Entry 9N0Z (electron microscopy, 3.50 A resolution); this record covers chains B and C of the 4 polymer chains in the assembly.

# Chain B
Protein: Serine/threonine-protein phosphatase 2A 55 kDa regulatory subunit B alpha isoform
Organism: Homo sapiens
UniProtKB: P63151 (2ABA_HUMAN); numbering as in UniProt (aligned over 2-447)
Amino-acid sequence (451 residues; each row starts with the number of its first residue; numbers below 1 keep their minus sign (Gly-3 is residue -3)):
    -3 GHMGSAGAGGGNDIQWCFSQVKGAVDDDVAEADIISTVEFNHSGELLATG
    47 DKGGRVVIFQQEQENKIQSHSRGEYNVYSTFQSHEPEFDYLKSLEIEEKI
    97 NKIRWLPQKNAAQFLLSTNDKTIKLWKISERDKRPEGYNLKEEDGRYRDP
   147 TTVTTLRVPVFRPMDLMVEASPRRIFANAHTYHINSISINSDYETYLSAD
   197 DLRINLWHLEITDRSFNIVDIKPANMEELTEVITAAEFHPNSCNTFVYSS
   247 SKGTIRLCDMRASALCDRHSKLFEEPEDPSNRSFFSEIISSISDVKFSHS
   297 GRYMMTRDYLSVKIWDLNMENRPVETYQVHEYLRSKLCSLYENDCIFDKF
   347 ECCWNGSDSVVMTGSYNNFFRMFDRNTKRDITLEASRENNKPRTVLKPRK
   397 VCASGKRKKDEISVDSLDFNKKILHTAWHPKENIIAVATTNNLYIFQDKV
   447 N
Not modelled in the structure: -3 to 8, 60-67
Construct notes: expression tag (-3 to 1)
Swiss-Prot annotation at these positions:
  - modified residue: Ala2 (N-acetylalanine)

# Chain C
Protein: Serine/threonine-protein phosphatase 2A catalytic subunit alpha isoform
Organism: Homo sapiens
Notes: EC 3.1.3.16
UniProtKB: P67775 (PP2AA_HUMAN); residues 1-309 here = UniProt positions 1-309
Amino-acid sequence (311 residues; numbered -1 to 309; the number before each row is that of its first residue; numbers below 1 keep their minus sign (Gly-1 is residue -1)):
    -1 GHMDEKVFTKELDQWIEQLNECKQLSESQVKSLCEKAKEILTKESNVQEV
    49 RCPVTVCGDVHGQFHDLMELFRIGGKSPDTNYLFMGDYVDRGYYSVETVT
    99 LLVALKVRYRERITILRGNHESRQITQVYGFYDECLRKYGNANVWKYFTD
   149 LFDYLPLTALVDGQIFCLHGGLSPSIDTLDHIRALDRLQEVPHEGPMCDL
   199 LWSDPDDRGGWGISPRGAGYTFGQDISETFNHANGLTLVSRAHQLVMEGY
   249 NWCHDRNVVTIFSAPNYCYRCGNQAAIMELDDTLKYSFLQFDPAPRRGEP
   299 HVTRRTPDYFL
Not modelled in the structure: -1 to 1
Construct notes: expression tag (-1 to 0)
Swiss-Prot annotation at these positions:
  - active site: His118 (Proton donor)
  - binding site (Mn(2+)): Asp57, His59, Asp85, Asn117, His167, His241
  - binding site (Zn(2+)): Asp57, His59, Asp85
  - binding site (Fe(3+)): Asp85, Asn117, His167, His241
  - modified residue: Tyr307 (Phosphotyrosine), Leu309 (Leucine methyl ester)
  - natural variant: Gly60 (G60V: In HJS3; uncertain significance), Asp88 (D88G: In HJS3), Gln122 (Q122H: In HJS3), Gln125 to Leu309 (deletion: In HJS3), Tyr127 (Y127C: In HJS3), Asp131 (D131H: In HJS3), His191 (H191R: In HJS3), Arg214 to Leu309 (deletion: In HJS3), Asp223 (D223H: In HJS3; D223V: In HJS3), Tyr265 (Y265C: In HJS3), Phe308 (F308FF: In HJS3)
  - mutagenesis: Asp85 (D85N: Loss of phosphatase activity), Leu309 (L309A: Loss of binding to PP2A B-alpha regulatory subunit)
From the paper describing this entry:
  - conformationally variable residues (order/disorder transition): Arg294 to Arg303
  - post-translational modification sites: Leu309 (citing earlier work)

# How chain B and chain C interact
Residue-residue contacts - 25 pairs, chain B then chain C:
  Tyr86(B) with Asp131(C)
  Leu87(B) with Arg89(C), hydrogen bond (backbone-side chain); Gly90(C); Tyr91(C); Cys266(C); Tyr267(C), hydrophobic
  Leu202(B) with Tyr307(C), hydrogen bond (backbone-side chain); Phe308(C), hydrophobic
  His204(B) with Tyr307(C)
  Ile207(B) with Tyr307(C), hydrophobic
  Asp209(B) with His299(C), hydrogen bond (backbone-side chain)
  Arg210(B) with Pro305(C); Tyr307(C)
  Ser211(B) with His299(C); Val300(C)
  Phe212(B) with Thr301(C); Arg302(C); Arg303(C); Pro305(C); Tyr307(C)
  Asn213(B) with Val300(C); Thr301(C); Arg302(C)
  Leu261(B) with Arg302(C)
  Asp263(B) with Arg302(C), salt bridge
Other interface residues (no listed pair), chain B (18 interface residues in all): Lys88, Ala175, Asn201, Trp203, Asp216, Ala260
Other interface residues (no listed pair), chain C (17 interface residues in all): Arg268, Thr304, Asp306

# Summary
18 residues of chain B face 17 of chain C across their interface, with 3 hydrogen bonds and 1 salt bridge.
Polar pairs include Asp263(B)-Arg302(C), Leu87(B)-Arg89(C) and Leu202(B)-Tyr307(C). The paper reports a
modification site at Leu309(C); conformational variability at Arg294(C).
Here chain B is Serine/threonine-protein phosphatase 2A 55 kDa regulatory subunit B alpha isoform and chain C
is Serine/threonine-protein phosphatase 2A catalytic subunit alpha isoform, both from Homo sapiens. Entry 9N0Z
(PP2A-B55 Holoenzyme with B55i) was determined by electron microscopy together with 9N0Y from the same study.
